PDB entry 6CPL | X-ray diffraction, 2.45 A resolution | chains A and C of the 3 polymer chains in the assembly

Chain A:
Name: HLA class II histocompatibility antigen, DR alpha chain
Organism: Homo sapiens
UniProtKB: P01903 (DRA_HUMAN); residues 1-229 here correspond to UniProt positions 26-254 (UniProt number = residue number + 25)
Chain sequence (229 residues; row label = number of the first residue in the row):
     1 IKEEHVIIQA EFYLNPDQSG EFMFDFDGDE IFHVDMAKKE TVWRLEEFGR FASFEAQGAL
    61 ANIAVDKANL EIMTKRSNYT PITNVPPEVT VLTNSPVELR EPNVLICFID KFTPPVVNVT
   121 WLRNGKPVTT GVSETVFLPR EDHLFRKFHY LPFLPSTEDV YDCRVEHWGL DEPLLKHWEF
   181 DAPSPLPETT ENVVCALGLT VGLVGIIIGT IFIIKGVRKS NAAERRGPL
Unresolved in the structure: 1, 182-229
Swiss-Prot annotation at these positions:
  - region: Glu179 to Glu191 (Connecting peptide)
  - site: Gln9 (Self- and pathogen-derived peptide antigen), Gly49 (Self-peptide antigen), Phe51 (Self- and pathogen-derived peptide antigen), Ala52 (Self-peptide antigen), Ser53 (Self- and pathogen-derived peptide antigen), Glu55 (Pathogen-derived peptide antigen), Asn62 (Self- and pathogen-derived peptide antigen), Asn69 (Pathogen-derived peptide antigen), Arg76 (Self- and pathogen-derived peptide antigen)
  - glycosylation (N-linked (GlcNAc...) asparagine): Asn78, Asn118
  - cross-link: Lys219 (Glycyl lysine isopeptide (Lys-Gly) (interchain with G-Cter in ubiquitin))
Disulfide bonds: Cys107-Cys163
Covalent attachments: N-acetylglucosamine (NAG) linked to Asn78, Asn118

Chain C:
Name: Gag polyprotein
UniProtKB: P04591 (GAG_HV1H2); residue numbers follow UniProt; this construct covers 293-312
Chain sequence (20 residues; numbered 293 to 312; the number before each row is that of its first residue):
   293 FRDYVDRFYK TLRAEQASQE
Unresolved in the structure: 293-296
Metal / ion sites: Na+ near Tyr301 (its only coordinating residue here)

How chain A and chain C interact:
Contacting residue pairs (31):
  Gln9(A) - Thr303(C)
  Gln9(A) - Leu304(C)  hydrogen bond (side chain-backbone)
  Phe22(A) - Thr303(C)
  Phe24(A) - Lys302(C)
  Ile31(A) - Tyr301(C)
  Phe32(A) - Tyr301(C)  hydrophobic
  Trp43(A) - Tyr301(C)  hydrophobic
  Phe51(A) - Arg299(C)
  Ala52(A) - Arg299(C)
  Ala52(A) - Tyr301(C)  hydrophobic
  Ser53(A) - Arg299(C)  hydrogen bond (backbone-backbone)
  Ser53(A) - Phe300(C)
  Ser53(A) - Tyr301(C)  hydrogen bond (backbone-backbone)
  Phe54(A) - Tyr301(C)
  Phe54(A) - Thr303(C)
  Gly58(A) - Thr303(C)
  Asn62(A) - Thr303(C)
  Asn62(A) - Leu304(C)  hydrogen bond (side chain-backbone)
  Asn62(A) - Arg305(C)
  Asn62(A) - Ala306(C)  hydrogen bond (side chain-backbone)
  Val65(A) - Ala306(C)  hydrophobic
  Val65(A) - Glu307(C)
  Val65(A) - Gln308(C)
  Ala68(A) - Gln308(C)
  Asn69(A) - Glu307(C)  hydrogen bond (side chain-backbone)
  Asn69(A) - Gln308(C)
  Asn69(A) - Ala309(C)  hydrogen bond (side chain-backbone)
  Ile72(A) - Gln308(C)
  Ile72(A) - Ala309(C)
  Ile72(A) - Ser310(C)
  Arg76(A) - Ser310(C)  hydrogen bond (side chain-backbone)
Also at the interface, not in a pair above, chain A (22 interface residues in all): Glu11, Glu55, Ala59, Asp66, Lys75
Also at the interface, not in a pair above, chain C (13 interface residues in all): Gln311

In short:
22 residues of chain A face 13 of chain C across their interface, with 8 hydrogen bonds. Polar pairs include
Gln9(A)-Leu304(C), Asn62(A)-Leu304(C) and Asn62(A)-Ala306(C). Covalently linked N-acetylglucosamine: at
Asn78(A) and Asn118(A).
Here chain A is HLA class II histocompatibility antigen, DR alpha chain (Homo sapiens) and chain C is Gag
polyprotein. Entry 6CPL (Crystal structure of DR11 presenting the gag293 epitope) was determined by X-ray
diffraction, deposited together with 6CPH, 6CPN, 6CPO, 6CQJ, 6CQL, 6CQN, 6CQQ and 6CQR.
